PDB entry 5XF5 | X-ray diffraction, 2.82 A resolution | chains G and I of the 10 polymer chains in the assembly

Chain G:
Name: Histone H2A type 1-B/E
Source organism: Homo sapiens
UniProtKB: P04908 (H2A1B_HUMAN); residues 0-129 here correspond to UniProt positions 1-130 (UniProt number = residue number + 1)
Chain sequence (130 residues; numbered 0 to 129; the number before each row is that of its first residue; numbering starts at 0):
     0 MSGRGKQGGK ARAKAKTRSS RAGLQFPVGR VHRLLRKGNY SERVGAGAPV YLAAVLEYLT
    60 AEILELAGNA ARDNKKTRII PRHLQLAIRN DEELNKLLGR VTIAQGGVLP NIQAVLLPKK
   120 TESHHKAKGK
Not modelled in the structure: 0-13, 120-129
Bound ions: Ru ion site 1: Glu61, Glu64; Ru ion site 2 near Glu91 (its only coordinating residue here)
Small-molecule neighbours: (1S,2R)-1,2-diphenylethane-1,2-diamine / RUD: Tyr57, Ala60, Glu61, Glu64, Leu65, Asp90, Glu91, Glu92
Curated features (UniProtKB/Swiss-Prot):
  - modified residue: Ser1 (N-acetylserine), Arg3 (Citrulline), Lys5 (N6-(2-hydroxyisobutyryl)lysine), Lys9 (N6-(2-hydroxyisobutyryl)lysine), Lys13 (N6-(beta-hydroxybutyryl)lysine), Lys36 (N6-(2-hydroxyisobutyryl)lysine), Lys74 (N6-(2-hydroxyisobutyryl)lysine), Lys75 (N6-(2-hydroxyisobutyryl)lysine), Lys95 (N6-(2-hydroxyisobutyryl)lysine), Gln104 (N5-methylglutamine), Lys118 (N6-(2-hydroxyisobutyryl)lysine), Lys119 (N6-crotonyllysine), Thr120 (Phosphothreonine), Lys125 (N6-crotonyllysine)
  - cross-link (Glycyl lysine isopeptide (Lys-Gly)): Lys13 (interchain with G-Cter in ubiquitin), Lys15 (interchain with G-Cter in ubiquitin), Lys119 (interchain with G-Cter in ubiquitin)
What the authors report for this chain:
  - Ru ion coordination: Glu61, Glu64, Glu91

Chain I:
Molecule: 145-nt DNA strand
Sequence (145 nucleotides; each row starts with the number of its first residue; numbers below 1 keep their minus sign (DA-72 is residue -72)):
   -72 ATCAATATCC ACCTGCAGAT ACTACCAAAA GTGTATTTGG AAACTGCTCC ATCAAAAGGC
   -12 ATGTTCAGCT GAATCAGCTG AACATGCCTT TTGATGGAGC AGTTTCCAAA TACACTTTTG
    48 GTAGTATCTG CAGGTGGATA TTGAT

Chain G / chain I interface:
Contacting residue pairs (16):
  Thr16(G) with DG47(I), sugar contact
  Arg29(G) with DG48(I), hydrogen bond to the phosphate; DT49(I), salt bridge to the phosphate
  Arg35(G) with DA39(I), salt bridge to the phosphate
  Arg42(G) with DT38(I), hydrogen bond to the sugar; DA39(I), phosphate contact
  Val43(G) with DT38(I), sugar contact; DA39(I), hydrogen bond to the phosphate
  Gly44(G) with DT38(I), phosphate contact
  Ala45(G) with DT38(I), hydrogen bond to the phosphate
  Lys75(G) with DC58(I), phosphate contact; DA59(I), salt bridge to the phosphate
  Thr76(G) with DG57(I), hydrogen bond to the phosphate; DC58(I), hydrogen bond to the phosphate
  Arg77(G) with DG57(I), hydrogen bond to the sugar; DC58(I), hydrogen bond to the phosphate
Also at the interface, not in a pair above, chain G (15 interface residues in all): Ala14, Pro26, His31, Glu41, Lys74
Also at the interface, not in a pair above, chain I (9 interface residues in all): DT45

In short:
Chain G and chain I form an interface of 15 and 9 residues respectively, with 8 hydrogen bonds and 3 salt
bridges. Among the polar pairs are Arg42(G)-DT38(I), Arg77(G)-DG57(I) and Arg29(G)-DG48(I). Chain G binds
(1S,2R)-1,2-diphenylethane-1,2-diamine / RUD. The paper reports Ru ion coordination by Glu61(G), Glu64(G) and
Glu91(G).
Chain G is Histone H2A type 1-B/E (Homo sapiens) and chain I is a 145-nt DNA strand; the structure, Nucleosome
core particle with an adduct of a binuclear RAPTA (Ru-arene-phosphaadamantane) compound having a
1,2-diphenylethylenediamine linker ..., was determined by X-ray diffraction, deposited together with 5XF3,
5XF4 and 5XF6.
